8XJV - chains Au and 2 of the 110 polymer chains in the assembly; structure by electron microscopy, 3.60 A resolution.

Chain Au:
Molecule: 2124-nt DNA strand
Source organism: synthetic construct
Sequence (2124 nucleotides; numbered 1 to 2124; the number before each row is that of its first residue):
     1 GAGCATCCGG ATCCCCTGGA GAATCCCGGT GCCGAGGCCG CTCAATTGGT CGTAGACAGC
    61 TCTAGCACCG CTTAAACGCA CGTACGCGCT GTCCCCCGCG TTTTAACCGC CAAGGGGATT
   121 ACTCCCTAGT CTCCAGGCAC GTGTCACATA TATACATCCT GTTCCAGTGC CGGACCCGAG
   181 CATCCGGATC CCCTGGAGAA TCCCGGTGCC GAGGCCGCTC AATTGGTCGT AGACAGCTCT
   241 AGCACCGCTT AAACGCACGT ACGCGCTGTC CCCCGCGTTT TAACCGCCAA GGGGATTACT
   301 CCCTAGTCTC CAGGCACGTG TCACATATAT ACATCCTGTT CCAGTGCCGG ACCCGAGCAT
   361 CCGGATCCCC TGGAGAATCC CGGTGCCGAG GCCGCTCAAT TGGTCGTAGA CAGCTCTAGC
   421 ACCGCTTAAA CGCACGTACG CGCTGTCCCC CGCGTTTTAA CCGCCAAGGG GATTACTCCC
   481 TAGTCTCCAG GCACGTGTCA CATATATACA TCCTGTTCCA GTGCCGGACC CGAGCATCCG
   541 GATCCCCTGG AGAATCCCGG TGCCGAGGCC GCTCAATTGG TCGTAGACAG CTCTAGCACC
   601 GCTTAAACGC ACGTACGCGC TGTCCCCCGC GTTTTAACCG CCAAGGGGAT TACTCCCTAG
   661 TCTCCAGGCA CGTGTCACAT ATATACATCC TGTTCCAGTG CCGGACCCGA GCATCCGGAT
   721 CCCCTGGAGA ATCCCGGTGC CGAGGCCGCT CAATTGGTCG TAGACAGCTC TAGCACCGCT
   781 TAAACGCACG TACGCGCTGT CCCCCGCGTT TTAACCGCCA AGGGGATTAC TCCCTAGTCT
   841 CCAGGCACGT GTCACATATA TACATCCTGT TCCAGTGCCG GACCCGAGCA TCCGGATCCC
   901 CTGGAGAATC CCGGTGCCGA GGCCGCTCAA TTGGTCGTAG ACAGCTCTAG CACCGCTTAA
   961 ACGCACGTAC GCGCTGTCCC CCGCGTTTTA ACCGCCAAGG GGATTACTCC CTAGTCTCCA
  1021 GGCACGTGTC ACATATATAC ATCCTGTTCC AGTGCCGGAC CCGAGCATCC GGATCCCCTG
  1081 GAGAATCCCG GTGCCGAGGC CGCTCAATTG GTCGTAGACA GCTCTAGCAC CGCTTAAACG
  1141 CACGTACGCG CTGTCCCCCG CGTTTTAACC GCCAAGGGGA TTACTCCCTA GTCTCCAGGC
  1201 ACGTGTCACA TATATACATC CTGTTCCAGT GCCGGACCCG AGCATCCGGA TCCCCTGGAG
  1261 AATCCCGGTG CCGAGGCCGC TCAATTGGTC GTAGACAGCT CTAGCACCGC TTAAACGCAC
  1321 GTACGCGCTG TCCCCCGCGT TTTAACCGCC AAGGGGATTA CTCCCTAGTC TCCAGGCACG
  1381 TGTCACATAT ATACATCCTG TTCCAGTGCC GGACCCGAGC ATCCGGATCC CCTGGAGAAT
  1441 CCCGGTGCCG AGGCCGCTCA ATTGGTCGTA GACAGCTCTA GCACCGCTTA AACGCACGTA
  1501 CGCGCTGTCC CCCGCGTTTT AACCGCCAAG GGGATTACTC CCTAGTCTCC AGGCACGTGT
  1561 CACATATATA CATCCTGTTC CAGTGCCGGA CCCGAGCATC CGGATCCCCT GGAGAATCCC
  1621 GGTGCCGAGG CCGCTCAATT GGTCGTAGAC AGCTCTAGCA CCGCTTAAAC GCACGTACGC
  1681 GCTGTCCCCC GCGTTTTAAC CGCCAAGGGG ATTACTCCCT AGTCTCCAGG CACGTGTCAC
  1741 ATATATACAT CCTGTTCCAG TGCCGGACCC GAGCATCCGG ATCCCCTGGA GAATCCCGGT
  1801 GCCGAGGCCG CTCAATTGGT CGTAGACAGC TCTAGCACCG CTTAAACGCA CGTACGCGCT
  1861 GTCCCCCGCG TTTTAACCGC CAAGGGGATT ACTCCCTAGT CTCCAGGCAC GTGTCACATA
  1921 TATACATCCT GTTCCAGTGC CGGACCCGAG CATCCGGATC CCCTGGAGAA TCCCGGTGCC
  1981 GAGGCCGCTC AATTGGTCGT AGACAGCTCT AGCACCGCTT AAACGCACGT ACGCGCTGTC
  2041 CCCCGCGTTT TAACCGCCAA GGGGATTACT CCCTAGTCTC CAGGCACGTG TCACATATAT
  2101 ACATCCTGTT CCAGTGCCGG ACCC
Not modelled in the structure: 170-171, 2119-2124

Chain 2:
Molecule: Histone H4
Source organism: Xenopus laevis
UniProt: P62799 (H4_XENLA); residues 664-766 here correspond to UniProt positions 1-103 (UniProt number = residue number - 663)
Chain sequence (103 residues; row label = number of the first residue in the row):
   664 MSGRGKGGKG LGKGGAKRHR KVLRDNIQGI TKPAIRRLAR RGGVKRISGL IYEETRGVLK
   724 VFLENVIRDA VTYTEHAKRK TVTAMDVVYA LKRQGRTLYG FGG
Not modelled in the structure: 664-671
UniProt features mapped onto this chain:
  - DNA-binding region: Lys680 to Lys684
  - modified residue: Ser665 (N-acetylserine), Arg667 (Asymmetric dimethylarginine), Lys669 (N6-(2-hydroxyisobutyryl)lysine), Lys672 (N6-(2-hydroxyisobutyryl)lysine), Lys676 (N6-(2-hydroxyisobutyryl)lysine), Lys680 (N6-(2-hydroxyisobutyryl)lysine), Lys684 (N6,N6,N6-trimethyllysine), Lys695 (N6-(2-hydroxyisobutyryl)lysine), Lys708 (N6-(2-hydroxyisobutyryl)lysine), Ser711 (Phosphoserine), Tyr715 (Phosphotyrosine), Lys723 (N6-(2-hydroxyisobutyryl)lysine), Lys741 (N6-(2-hydroxyisobutyryl)lysine), Lys743 (N6-(2-hydroxyisobutyryl)lysine), Tyr752 (Phosphotyrosine), Lys755 (N6-(2-hydroxyisobutyryl)lysine)
  - cross-link (Glycyl lysine isopeptide (Lys-Gly)): Lys695 (interchain with G-Cter in UFM1), Lys755 (interchain with G-Cter in ubiquitin)

Chain Au / chain 2 interface:
Pairs across the interface - 32 pairs, chain Au then chain 2:
  DT800(Au) - Arg709(2)  sugar contact
  DT800(Au) - Ser711(2)  phosphate contact
  DT800(Au) - Gly712(2)  hydrogen bond to the phosphate
  DC801(Au) - Arg699(2)  salt bridge to the phosphate
  DC801(Au) - Arg703(2)  salt bridge to the phosphate
  DC801(Au) - Arg709(2)  phosphate contact
  DC801(Au) - Ile710(2)  phosphate contact
  DC804(Au) - Lys676(2)  hydrogen bond to the base
  DG806(Au) - His682(2)  hydrogen bond to the base
  DC807(Au) - Ala679(2)  phosphate contact
  DC807(Au) - Lys680(2)  phosphate contact
  DC807(Au) - Arg681(2)  sugar contact
  DG808(Au) - Lys680(2)  salt bridge to the phosphate
  DG808(Au) - Arg683(2)  sugar contact
  DG808(Au) - Lys684(2)  sugar contact
  DT809(Au) - Val685(2)  phosphate contact
  DT809(Au) - Arg687(2)  salt bridge to the phosphate
  DC819(Au) - Lys743(2)  salt bridge to the phosphate
  DA820(Au) - Lys743(2)  hydrogen bond to the phosphate
  DA820(Au) - Thr744(2)  hydrogen bond to the phosphate
  DG1080(Au) - Leu674(2)  base contact
  DG1081(Au) - Lys672(2)  base contact
  DG1081(Au) - Gly673(2)  hydrogen bond to the base
  DG1081(Au) - Leu674(2)  sugar contact
  DA1082(Au) - His682(2)  phosphate contact
  DA1082(Au) - Arg683(2)  phosphate contact
  DA1082(Au) - Lys684(2)  sugar contact
  DG1083(Au) - Lys672(2)  hydrogen bond to the base
  DG1083(Au) - Lys680(2)  phosphate contact
  DG1083(Au) - Arg681(2)  phosphate contact
  DG1083(Au) - His682(2)  phosphate contact
  DG1083(Au) - Arg683(2)  phosphate contact
Also at the interface, not in a pair above, chain Au (14 interface residues in all): DC805
Also at the interface, not in a pair above, chain 2 (23 interface residues in all): Lys708, Leu713, Arg742

Overview:
14 residues of chain Au face 23 of chain 2 across their interface; the contacts include 7 hydrogen bonds and 5
salt bridges. Polar contacts include DC804(Au)-Lys676(2), DG806(Au)-His682(2) and DG1081(Au)-Gly673(2).
UniProt lists a DNA-binding region on chain 2.
Chain Au is a 2124-nt DNA strand (synthetic construct) and chain 2 is Histone H4 (Xenopus laevis); the
structure, Structural basis for the linker histone H5-nucleosome binding and chromatin compaction, was
determined by electron microscopy.
